3AKA - chain A; structure by X-ray diffraction, 1.80 A resolution.

Chain A:
Molecule: Putative calcium binding protein
From: Streptomyces coelicolor
UniProtKB: Q9F377 (Q9F377_STRCO); numbering as in UniProt (aligned over 5-169)
Amino-acid sequence (166 residues; numbered 5 to 170; the number before each row is that of its first residue):
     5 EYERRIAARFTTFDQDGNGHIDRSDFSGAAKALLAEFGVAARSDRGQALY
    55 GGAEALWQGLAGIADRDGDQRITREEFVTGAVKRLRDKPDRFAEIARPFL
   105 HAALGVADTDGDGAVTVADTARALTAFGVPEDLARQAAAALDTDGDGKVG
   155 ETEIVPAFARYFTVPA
Disordered / not traced: 82-85
Differences from the reference sequence: expression tag (170)
Metal / ion sites: Ca2+ site 1: Asp-18, Asp-20, Asn-22, His-24, Asp-29; Ca2+ site 2: Asp-69, Asp-71, Asp-73, Arg-75, Glu-80; Ca2+ site 3: Asp-112, Asp-114, Asp-116, Ala-118; Ca2+ site 4 near Thr-113 (its only coordinating residue here); Ca2+ site 5 near Glu-135 (its only coordinating residue here); Ca2+ site 6 near Asp-136 (its only coordinating residue here); Ca2+ site 7: Asp-146, Asp-148, Asp-150, Lys-152, Glu-157; Ca2+ site 8: Asp-148, Asp-150

Summary:
Asp-148 and Asp-150 form the Ca2+ site 8. The Ca2+ site 1 is built by Asp-18, Asp-20, Asn-22, His-24 and
Asp-29.
Chain A is Putative calcium binding protein (Streptomyces coelicolor); the structure, Structural basis for
prokaryotic calcium-mediated regulation by a Streptomyces coelicolor calcium-binding protein, was determined
by X-ray diffraction together with 3AKB from the same study.
